PDB entry 1ZHF | X-ray diffraction, 2.50 A resolution | chain A

== Chain A ==
Protein: Isoflavanone 4'-O-methyltransferase
Organism: Medicago truncatula
UniProtKB: Q29U70 (Q29U70_MEDTR); residues 8-364 here = UniProt positions 8-364
Amino-acid sequence (357 residues; each row starts with the number of its first residue):
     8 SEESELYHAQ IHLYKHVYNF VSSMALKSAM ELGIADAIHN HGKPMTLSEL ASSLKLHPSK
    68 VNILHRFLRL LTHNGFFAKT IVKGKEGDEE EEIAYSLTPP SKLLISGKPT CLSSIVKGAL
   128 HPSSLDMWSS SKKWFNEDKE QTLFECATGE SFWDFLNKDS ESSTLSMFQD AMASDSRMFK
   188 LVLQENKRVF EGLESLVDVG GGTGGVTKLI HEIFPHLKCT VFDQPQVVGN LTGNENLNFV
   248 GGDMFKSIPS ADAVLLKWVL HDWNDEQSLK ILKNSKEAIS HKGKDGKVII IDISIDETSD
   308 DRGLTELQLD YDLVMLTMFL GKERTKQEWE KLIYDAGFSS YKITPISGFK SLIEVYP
Ligand contacts: S-adenosylhomocysteine (SAH): Asp205, Val206, Gly207, Gly208, Gly209, Val213, Phe229, Asp230, Gln231, Val234, Gly249, Asp250, Met251, Phe252, Lys264, Trp265, Val266, Trp270
UniProt features mapped onto this chain:
  - active site: His268 (Proton acceptor)
  - binding site (S-adenosyl-L-methionine): Val206 to Gly209, Asp230, Gln231, Asp250, Met251, Lys264
Reported in the primary citation:
  - catalytic residues: His268 (proposed by the authors, not directly observed)

== Summary ==
Bound to chain A: S-adenosylhomocysteine. UniProt lists active-site residue His268 and 9
S-adenosyl-L-methionine-binding residues. The paper reports the catalytic residue His268.
Chain A is Isoflavanone 4'-O-methyltransferase (Medicago truncatula); the structure, Crystal structure of
selenomethionine substituted isoflavanone 4'-O-methyltransferase, was determined by X-ray diffraction (same
publication as 1ZG3, 1ZGA and 1ZGJ).
